Entry 7EJJ (X-ray diffraction, 1.80 A resolution); this record covers chains A and D of the 4 polymer chains in the assembly.

== Chain A (and D) ==
Name: 3-alpha-(Or 20-beta)-hydroxysteroid dehydrogenase
Organism: Lactobacillus kefiri
Notes: chain D of this document is another copy of the same molecule, construct and numbering; everything in this record applies to it too
Reference sequence: Q6WVP7 (Q6WVP7_LACKE); residue numbers follow UniProt; this construct covers 3-252
Chain sequence (250 residues; each row starts with the number of its first residue):
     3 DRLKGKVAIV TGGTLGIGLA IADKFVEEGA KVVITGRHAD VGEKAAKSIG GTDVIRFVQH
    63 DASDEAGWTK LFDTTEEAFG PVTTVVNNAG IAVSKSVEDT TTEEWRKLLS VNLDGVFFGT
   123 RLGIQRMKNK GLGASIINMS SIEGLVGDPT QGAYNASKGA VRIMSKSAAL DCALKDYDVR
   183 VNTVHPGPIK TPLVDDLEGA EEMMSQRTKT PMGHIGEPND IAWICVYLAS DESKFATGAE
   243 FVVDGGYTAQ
Sequence notes: engineered mutation Leu-147 (Phe in Q6WVP7), Gln-153 (Leu in Q6WVP7), Pro-190 (Tyr in Q6WVP7)
Ion coordination: Mg2+: Gln-252 (shared with 1 residue of chain B)
Small-molecule neighbours:
  - methyl 2-methylprop-2-enoate (J69): Ser-143, Ile-144, Glu-145, Gln-153, Tyr-156, Pro-188, Leu-195, Val-196
  - NADP (NAP; NADP nicotinamide-adenine-dinucleotide phosphate): Gly-14, Gly-15, Thr-16, Leu-17, Gly-18, Ile-19, Gly-20, Thr-37, Gly-38, Arg-39, His-40, His-62, Asp-63, Ala-64, Asn-90, Ala-91, Gly-92, Ile-93, Val-113, Met-141, Ser-142, Ser-143, Tyr-156, Lys-160, Pro-188, Gly-189, Pro-190, Ile-191, Thr-193, Pro-194, Leu-195, Val-196
Curated features (UniProtKB/Swiss-Prot):
  - active site: Tyr-156 (Proton donor/acceptor)
  - binding site (NADP(+)): Thr-16 to Ile-19, Arg-39, His-40, Asp-63, Ala-64, Asn-90, Tyr-156, Lys-160, Ile-191 to Leu-195
  - binding site (Mg(2+)): Gln-252

== How chain A and chain D interact ==
Residue-residue contacts - 69 pairs, chain A then chain D:
  Arg-4(A) / Arg-4(D)
  Arg-4(A) / Glu-234(D)  salt bridge
  Leu-172(A) / Pro-213(D)  hydrophobic
  Leu-172(A) / Gly-248(D)
  Leu-172(A) / Ala-251(D)
  Leu-172(A) / Gln-252(D)
  Ala-175(A) / Arg-209(D)  hydrogen bond (backbone-side chain)
  Ala-175(A) / Pro-213(D)
  Leu-176(A) / Arg-209(D)  hydrogen bond (backbone-side chain)
  Leu-176(A) / Pro-213(D)
  Asp-178(A) / Arg-209(D)  salt bridge
  Pro-190(A) / Phe-237(D)
  Ile-191(A) / Phe-237(D)  hydrophobic
  Arg-209(A) / Ala-175(D)  hydrogen bond (side chain-backbone)
  Arg-209(A) / Leu-176(D)
  Arg-209(A) / Asp-178(D)  salt bridge
  Pro-213(A) / Leu-172(D)  hydrophobic
  Pro-213(A) / Ala-175(D)
  Pro-213(A) / Leu-176(D)
  Met-214(A) / Arg-182(D)
  Met-214(A) / Lys-236(D)
  Met-214(A) / Phe-237(D)  hydrophobic
  Met-214(A) / Thr-239(D)
  His-216(A) / Phe-237(D)
  Ile-217(A) / Phe-237(D)
  Gly-218(A) / Phe-237(D)
  Glu-219(A) / Lys-236(D)  salt bridge
  Asp-222(A) / Lys-236(D)  salt bridge
  Asp-222(A) / Phe-237(D)
  Trp-225(A) / Glu-234(D)
  Ile-226(A) / Tyr-229(D)
  Tyr-229(A) / Ile-226(D)
  Tyr-229(A) / Val-245(D)
  Glu-234(A) / Arg-4(D)  salt bridge
  Glu-234(A) / Trp-225(D)
  Lys-236(A) / Met-214(D)
  Lys-236(A) / Glu-219(D)  salt bridge
  Lys-236(A) / Asp-222(D)  salt bridge
  Phe-237(A) / Pro-190(D)
  Phe-237(A) / Met-214(D)  hydrophobic
  Phe-237(A) / His-216(D)
  Phe-237(A) / Ile-217(D)
  Phe-237(A) / Gly-218(D)
  Phe-237(A) / Asp-222(D)
  Phe-237(A) / Val-245(D)
  Phe-237(A) / Asp-246(D)  hydrogen bond (backbone-backbone)
  Phe-237(A) / Gly-247(D)  hydrogen bond (backbone-backbone)
  Thr-239(A) / Met-214(D)
  Thr-239(A) / Asp-246(D)
  Thr-239(A) / Gly-247(D)
  Thr-239(A) / Gly-248(D)
  Gly-240(A) / Ala-251(D)
  Ala-241(A) / Val-244(D)
  Glu-242(A) / Glu-242(D)
  Phe-243(A) / Phe-243(D)  hydrophobic
  Phe-243(A) / Val-244(D)
  Val-244(A) / Ala-241(D)
  Val-244(A) / Phe-243(D)
  Val-245(A) / Tyr-229(D)
  Val-245(A) / Phe-237(D)
  Asp-246(A) / Phe-237(D)  hydrogen bond (backbone-backbone)
  Asp-246(A) / Thr-239(D)
  Gly-247(A) / Phe-237(D)  hydrogen bond (backbone-backbone)
  Gly-247(A) / Thr-239(D)
  Gly-248(A) / Leu-172(D)
  Gly-248(A) / Thr-239(D)
  Ala-251(A) / Leu-172(D)
  Ala-251(A) / Gly-240(D)
  Gln-252(A) / Leu-172(D)
Other interface residues (no listed pair), chain A (37 interface residues in all): Lys-168, Arg-182, Thr-212, Ala-238
Other interface residues (no listed pair), chain D (37 interface residues in all): Lys-168, Ile-191, Thr-212, Ala-238

== In short ==
The chain A/chain D interface involves 37 residues from each chain; the contacts include 7 hydrogen bonds and
8 salt bridges. Polar pairs include Arg-4(A)/Glu-234(D), Asp-178(A)/Arg-209(D) and Glu-219(A)/Lys-236(D).
Chain A binds methyl 2-methylprop-2-enoate and NADP.
Both chains are 3-alpha-(Or 20-beta)-hydroxysteroid dehydrogenase (Lactobacillus kefiri). Entry 7EJJ (Crystal
structure of KRED F147L/L153Q/Y190P variant and methyl methacrylate complex) was determined by X-ray
diffraction, deposited together with 7EJH, 7EJI, 7VDO and 7VE7.
